Entry 6IP1 (electron microscopy, 3.90 A resolution); this record covers chains A and B of the 8 polymer chains in the assembly.

Chain A:
Name: Vesicle-associated membrane protein 2
From: Rattus norvegicus
UniProtKB: P63045 (VAMP2_RAT); residues 1-94 here = UniProt positions 1-94
Sequence (97 residues; numbered -2 to 94; the number before each row is that of its first residue; numbers below 1 keep their minus sign (Gly-2 is residue -2)):
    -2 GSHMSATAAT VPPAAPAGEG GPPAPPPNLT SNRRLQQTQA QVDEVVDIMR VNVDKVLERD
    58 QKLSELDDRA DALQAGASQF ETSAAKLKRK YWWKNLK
Unresolved in the structure: -2 to 26, 90-94
Sequence notes: expression tag (-2 to 0)
Curated features (UniProtKB/Swiss-Prot):
  - region: Asn92 to Lys94 (Required for interaction with SEPT8)
  - site ((Microbial infection) Cleavage): Gln58, Lys59, Lys59, Leu60, Arg66, Ala67, Gln76, Phe77, Ala81, Ala82
  - modified residue: Ser2 (N-acetylserine)

Chain B:
Name: Syntaxin-1A
From: Rattus norvegicus
UniProtKB: P32851 (STX1A_RAT); residue numbers follow UniProt; this construct covers 2-253
Sequence (254 residues; each row starts with the number of its first residue; numbering starts at 0):
     0 GSKDRTQELR TAKDSDDDDD VTVTVDRDRF MDEFFEQVEE IRGFIDKIAE NVEEVKRKHS
    60 AILASPNPDE KTKEELEELM SDIKKTANKV RSKLKSIEQS IEQEEGLNRS SADLRIRKTQ
   120 HSTLSRKFVE VMSEYNATQS DYRERCKGRI QRQLEITGRT TTSEELEDML ESGNPAIFAS
   180 GIIMDSSISK QALSEIETRH SEIIKLENSI RELHDMFMDM AMLVESQGEM IDRIEYNVEH
   240 AVDYVERAVS DTKK
Unresolved in the structure: 0-191
Sequence notes: expression tag (0-1)
Curated features (UniProtKB/Swiss-Prot):
  - site: Lys253 (Microbial infection: Cleavage)
  - modified residue (Phosphoserine): Ser14, Ser64, Ser95, Ser188
  - cross-link (Glycyl lysine isopeptide (Lys-Gly)): Lys252 (interchain with G-Cter in SUMO), Lys253 (interchain with G-Cter in SUMO)

How chain A and chain B interact:
Residue-residue contacts - 40 pairs, chain A then chain B:
  Ser28(A) with Arg198(B), hydrogen bond (backbone-side chain)
  Asn29(A) with Arg198(B)
  Leu32(A) with Arg198(B); Glu201(B); Ile202(B), hydrophobic
  Gln33(A) with Glu201(B)
  Gln36(A) with Glu201(B); Lys204(B); Leu205(B)
  Val39(A) with Ser208(B); Ile209(B), hydrophobic; Leu212(B), hydrophobic
  Val42(A) with Leu212(B), hydrophobic
  Val43(A) with Leu212(B), hydrophobic
  Met46(A) with Met215(B); Phe216(B), hydrophobic; Met219(B), hydrophobic
  Asn49(A) with Met219(B)
  Val50(A) with Met215(B), hydrophobic
  Val53(A) with Leu222(B); Val223(B), hydrophobic
  Arg56(A) with Gln226(B), hydrogen bond
  Asp57(A) with Gln226(B)
  Leu60(A) with Gln226(B)
  Ser61(A) with Met229(B)
  Leu63(A) with Ile233(B)
  Asp64(A) with Met229(B); Arg232(B); Ile233(B)
  Ala67(A) with Ile233(B), hydrophobic; Asn236(B), hydrogen bond (backbone-side chain)
  Asp68(A) with Asn236(B)
  Gln71(A) with Asn236(B); His239(B), hydrogen bond; Tyr243(B), hydrogen bond
  Ser75(A) with Tyr243(B)
  Glu78(A) with Arg246(B); Ala247(B); Asp250(B)
  Ala81(A) with Asp250(B)
Other interface residues (no listed pair), chain A (29 interface residues in all): Leu54, Leu70, Ala74, Phe77, Thr79
Other interface residues (no listed pair), chain B (26 interface residues in all): Ile230, Ala240, Val244

Overview:
29 residues of chain A face 26 of chain B across their interface; the contacts include 5 hydrogen bonds. Polar
pairs include Ser28(A)-Arg198(B), Arg56(A)-Gln226(B) and Ala67(A)-Asn236(B).
Here chain A is Vesicle-associated membrane protein 2 and chain B is Syntaxin-1A, both from Rattus norvegicus.
Entry 6IP1 (alpha-SNAP-SNARE subcomplex in the whole 20S complex) was determined by electron microscopy,
deposited together with 6IP2.
